Entry 3G19 (X-ray diffraction, 1.85 A resolution); this record covers chains A and C.

Chain A:
Protein: ATP-dependent Clp protease adapter protein clpS
Organism: Caulobacter vibrioides
UniProtKB: Q9A5I0 (CLPS_CAUCR); numbering as in UniProt (aligned over 35-119)
Chain sequence (85 residues; each row starts with the number of its first residue):
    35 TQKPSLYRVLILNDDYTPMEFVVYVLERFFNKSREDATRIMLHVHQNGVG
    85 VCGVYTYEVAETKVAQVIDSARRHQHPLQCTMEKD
Disordered / not traced: 35
Reported in the primary citation:
  - conformationally variable residues (side-chain flip): Ile45, Leu46, Val78, Leu112
  - binding site for LLL tripeptide (chain C): Asn47, Asp49, His79

Chain C:
Protein: LLL tripeptide
Chain sequence (3 residues; each row starts with the number of its first residue):
     1 LLL

Interface between chain A and chain C:
Pairs across the interface (12; chain A residue first):
  Asn47(A) with Leu1(C), hydrogen bond (side chain-backbone)
  Asp48(A) with Leu1(C), hydrogen bond (backbone-backbone)
  Tyr50(A) with Leu2(C)
  Thr51(A) with Leu1(C); Leu2(C), hydrogen bond (backbone-backbone)
  Pro52(A) with Leu2(C)
  Met53(A) with Leu1(C), hydrophobic; Leu2(C), hydrogen bond (backbone-backbone); Leu3(C)
  Val56(A) with Leu1(C), hydrophobic
  Met75(A) with Leu1(C), hydrophobic
  His79(A) with Leu1(C), hydrogen bond (side chain-backbone)
Other interface residues (no listed pair), chain A (12 interface residues in all): Asp49, Glu54, Val78

Overview:
Chain A and chain C form an interface of 12 and 3 residues respectively, with 5 hydrogen bonds. Polar contacts
include Asn47(A)-Leu1(C), His79(A)-Leu1(C) and Asp48(A)-Leu1(C). From the paper: a binding site for LLL
tripeptide (chain C) at Asn47(A), Asp49(A) and His79(A); conformational variability at Ile45(A), Leu46(A) and
Val78(A) among others.
Chain A is ATP-dependent Clp protease adapter protein clpS (Caulobacter vibrioides) and chain C is LLL
tripeptide; the structure, The structure of the Caulobacter crescentus clpS protease adaptor protein in
complex with LLL tripeptide, was determined by X-ray diffraction (same publication as 3GQ1, 3GW1 and 3GQ0).
